1U1W - chains A and B; structure by X-ray diffraction, 1.35 A resolution.

== Chain A (and B) ==
Protein: Phenazine biosynthesis protein phzF
Source organism: Pseudomonas fluorescens
Notes: chain B of this document is another copy of the same molecule, construct and numbering; everything in this record applies to it too
Reference sequence: Q51792 (PHZF_PSEFL); numbering as in UniProt (aligned over 1-278)
Amino-acid sequence (298 residues; row label = number of the first residue in the row; numbers below 1 keep their minus sign (Met-19 is residue -19)):
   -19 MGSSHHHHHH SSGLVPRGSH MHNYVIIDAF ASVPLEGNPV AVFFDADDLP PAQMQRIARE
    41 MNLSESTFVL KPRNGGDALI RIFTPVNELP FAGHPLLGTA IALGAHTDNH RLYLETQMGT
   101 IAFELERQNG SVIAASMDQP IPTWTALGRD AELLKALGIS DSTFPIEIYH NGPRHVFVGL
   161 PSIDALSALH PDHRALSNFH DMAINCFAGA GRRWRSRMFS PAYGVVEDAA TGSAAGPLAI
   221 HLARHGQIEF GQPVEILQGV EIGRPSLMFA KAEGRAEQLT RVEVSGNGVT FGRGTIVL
Unresolved in the structure: -19 to 0 (chain B: -19 to -1)
Construct notes: cloning artifact (-19 to 0)
Residues lining bound ligands: 3-hydroxyanthranilic acid (3HA): Asn18, Ser44, Glu45, Leu69, Ala72, Gly73, His74, Pro75, His155, Met198, Tyr203, Val205, Asp208, Ala210, Thr211, Gly212, Ser213
UniProt features mapped onto this chain:
  - active site: Glu45
From the paper describing this entry:
  - self-association interface (contacts with another copy of this molecule): His170 to Arg174
  - conformationally variable residues (loop rearrangement): Ala202 to Asp208
  - contacts within the chain: Ser44-Asp208 (hydrogen bond)
  - binding site for 3-hydroxyanthranilic acid: Glu45, Gly73, His74, Asp208, Gly212, Ser213
  - mutagenesis - E45A (Kd 0.11 uM), E45Q (Kd 4.0 uM): unchanged binding to 3-hydroxyanthranilic acid
  - mutagenesis - D208A: abolished binding to 3-hydroxyanthranilic acid
  - mutagenesis - H74A (Kd 69 nM): increased binding to 3-hydroxyanthranilic acid
  - mutagenesis - E45A, E45Q, D208A: abolished catalytic activity
  - mutagenesis - H74A (4-fold): decreased catalytic activity

== Interface between chain A and chain B ==
Contacting residue pairs - 58 pairs, chain A then chain B:
  Tyr4(A) with Tyr4(B), hydrogen bond; Ile6(B)
  Ile6(A) with Glu40(B)
  Asp8(A) with Glu40(B)
  Pro14(A) with Val277(B), hydrophobic; Leu278(B), hydrophobic
  Leu15(A) with Gln33(B); Arg36(B); Glu40(B); Leu278(B), hydrophobic
  Glu16(A) with Arg36(B)
  Pro19(A) with Glu40(B)
  Gln33(A) with Leu15(B)
  Arg36(A) with Leu15(B)
  Arg39(A) with Ile242(B); Gly243(B), hydrogen bond (side chain-backbone); Arg244(B)
  Glu40(A) with Ile6(B); Asp8(B); Leu15(B); Pro19(B); Leu43(B); Arg244(B), salt bridge; Phe271(B)
  Met41(A) with Met41(B); Leu43(B); Phe271(B), hydrophobic
  Asn42(A) with Asn42(B), hydrogen bond (side chain-backbone)
  Leu43(A) with Glu40(B); Met41(B)
  His170(A) with Arg174(B), hydrogen bond (backbone-side chain)
  Pro171(A) with Arg174(B)
  Asp172(A) with Arg174(B), salt bridge
  Arg174(A) with His170(B), hydrogen bond (side chain-backbone); Pro171(B); Asp172(B), salt bridge
  Val206(A) with Val206(B), hydrophobic
  Ile242(A) with Arg39(B)
  Arg244(A) with Glu40(B), salt bridge
  Thr270(A) with Val277(B)
  Phe271(A) with Glu40(B); Met41(B), hydrophobic; Ile276(B); Val277(B), hydrogen bond (backbone-backbone)
  Gly272(A) with Thr275(B)
  Arg273(A) with Gly274(B); Thr275(B), hydrogen bond (backbone-backbone)
  Gly274(A) with Arg273(B); Gly274(B)
  Thr275(A) with Gly272(B); Arg273(B), hydrogen bond (backbone-backbone)
  Ile276(A) with Phe271(B); Gly272(B)
  Val277(A) with Pro14(B), hydrophobic; Thr270(B); Phe271(B), hydrogen bond (backbone-backbone)
  Leu278(A) with Pro14(B), hydrophobic; Leu15(B), hydrophobic
Interface residues without a listed pair, chain A (34 interface residues in all): Ile37, Ala136, His173, Glu207
Interface residues without a listed pair, chain B (35 interface residues in all): Glu16, Ile37, Ala136, His173, Glu207

== Summary ==
34 residues of chain A and 35 residues of chain B are in contact; the contacts include 9 hydrogen bonds and 4
salt bridges. Among the polar pairs are Glu40(A)-Arg244(B), Asp172(A)-Arg174(B) and Tyr4(A)-Tyr4(B). The paper
reports a binding site for 3-hydroxyanthranilic acid at Glu45(A), Gly73(A) and His74(A) among others; E45A,
E45Q and D208A of chain A abolish catalytic activity.
Both chains are Phenazine biosynthesis protein phzF (Pseudomonas fluorescens). Entry 1U1W (Structure and
function of phenazine-biosynthesis protein PhzF from Pseudomonas fluorescens 2-79) was determined by X-ray
diffraction (same publication as 1XUA, 1XUB, 1U1V, 1U1X and 1SDJ).
